PDB entry 7V8I | electron microscopy, 3.60 A resolution | chains D and F of the 4 polymer chains in the assembly

Chain D (and F):
Molecule: Lipoprotein-releasing system ATP-binding protein LolD
From: Escherichia coli K-12
Notes: EC 7.6.2.-; chain F of this document is another copy of the same molecule, construct and numbering; everything in this record applies to it too
UniProtKB: P75957 (LOLD_ECOLI); numbering as in UniProt (aligned over 1-233)
Amino-acid sequence (233 residues; row label = number of the first residue in the row):
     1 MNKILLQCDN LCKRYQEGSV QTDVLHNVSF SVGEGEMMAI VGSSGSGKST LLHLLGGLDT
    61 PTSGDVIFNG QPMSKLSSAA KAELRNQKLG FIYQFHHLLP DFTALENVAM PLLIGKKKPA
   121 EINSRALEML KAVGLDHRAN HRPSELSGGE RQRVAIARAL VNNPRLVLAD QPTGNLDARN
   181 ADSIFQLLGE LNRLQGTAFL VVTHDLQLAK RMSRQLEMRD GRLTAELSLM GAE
Not modelled in the structure: 1, 231-233
Construct notes: engineered mutation Gln171 (Glu in P75957)
Ion coordination: Mg2+: Ser49, Gln94 (together with AMP-PNP)
Ligand contacts:
  - AMP-PNP (ANP; phosphoaminophosphonic acid-adenylate ester), molecule 1: Lys13, Tyr15, Thr22, Val24, Ser44, Gly45, Ser46, Gly47, Lys48, Ser49, Thr50, Gln94, His204
  - AMP-PNP (ANP), molecule 2: Arg138, His141, Glu145, Leu146, Ser147, Gly148, Gly149, Glu150, Asn175
Swiss-Prot annotation at these positions:
  - binding site (ATP): Gly42 to Ser49
Reported in the primary citation:
  - conformationally variable residues (domain motion): Gly45, Ser147

Chain D / chain F interface:
Residue-residue contacts (28; chain D residue first):
  Gln16(D) with His141(F)
  Thr22(D) with Arg138(F), hydrogen bond
  Ser43(D) with Asp177(F), hydrogen bond; Asn180(F)
  Ser44(D) with Ser147(F); Gly149(F); Glu150(F), hydrogen bond (side chain-backbone); Arg153(F); Asn180(F)
  Gly45(D) with Ser147(F)
  Gln94(D) with Gly148(F); Asn175(F)
  Phe95(D) with Gly148(F); Arg151(F)
  His96(D) with Phe95(F)
  Gly148(D) with Gln94(F)
  Arg153(D) with Ser44(F), hydrogen bond
  Gln171(D) with Gly174(F)
  Gly174(D) with Gln171(F); Gly174(F)
  Asn175(D) with His204(F)
  Leu176(D) with His204(F)
  Asp177(D) with Gly42(F); Ser43(F); His204(F)
  Asn180(D) with Ser44(F), hydrogen bond
  His204(D) with Leu176(F); Asp177(F)
Interface residues without a listed pair, chain D (21 interface residues in all): Gly42, Glu145, Glu150, Arg151
Interface residues without a listed pair, chain F (24 interface residues in all): Tyr15, Gly45, His96, Arg179

Summary:
Chain D and chain F form an interface of 21 and 24 residues respectively, with 5 hydrogen bonds. Among the
polar pairs are Thr22(D)-Arg138(F), Ser43(D)-Asp177(F) and Ser44(D)-Glu150(F). Chain D binds AMP-PNP. The Mg2+
site is built by Ser49(D) and Gln94(D). UniProt lists 8 ATP-binding residues on chain D. The paper reports
conformational variability at Gly45(D) and Ser147(D).
Both chains are Lipoprotein-releasing system ATP-binding protein LolD (Escherichia coli K-12). Entry 7V8I
(LolCD(E171Q)E with bound AMPPNP in nanodiscs) was determined by electron microscopy together with 7V8L and
7V8M from the same study.
